8P3U - chains B and F of the 8 polymer chains in the assembly; structure by electron microscopy, 3.77 A resolution.

# Chain B
Molecule: Glutamate receptor 1 flip isoform
Organism: Rattus norvegicus
UniProt: P19490 (GRIA1_RAT), isoform P19490-2; the construct has insertions or renumbered stretches relative to UniProt, so the offset changes along the chain: -25 to -7 = UniProt 1-19; 2-889 = UniProt 20-907
Sequence (915 residues; row label = number of the first residue in the row; numbers below 1 keep their minus sign (Met-25 is residue -25)):
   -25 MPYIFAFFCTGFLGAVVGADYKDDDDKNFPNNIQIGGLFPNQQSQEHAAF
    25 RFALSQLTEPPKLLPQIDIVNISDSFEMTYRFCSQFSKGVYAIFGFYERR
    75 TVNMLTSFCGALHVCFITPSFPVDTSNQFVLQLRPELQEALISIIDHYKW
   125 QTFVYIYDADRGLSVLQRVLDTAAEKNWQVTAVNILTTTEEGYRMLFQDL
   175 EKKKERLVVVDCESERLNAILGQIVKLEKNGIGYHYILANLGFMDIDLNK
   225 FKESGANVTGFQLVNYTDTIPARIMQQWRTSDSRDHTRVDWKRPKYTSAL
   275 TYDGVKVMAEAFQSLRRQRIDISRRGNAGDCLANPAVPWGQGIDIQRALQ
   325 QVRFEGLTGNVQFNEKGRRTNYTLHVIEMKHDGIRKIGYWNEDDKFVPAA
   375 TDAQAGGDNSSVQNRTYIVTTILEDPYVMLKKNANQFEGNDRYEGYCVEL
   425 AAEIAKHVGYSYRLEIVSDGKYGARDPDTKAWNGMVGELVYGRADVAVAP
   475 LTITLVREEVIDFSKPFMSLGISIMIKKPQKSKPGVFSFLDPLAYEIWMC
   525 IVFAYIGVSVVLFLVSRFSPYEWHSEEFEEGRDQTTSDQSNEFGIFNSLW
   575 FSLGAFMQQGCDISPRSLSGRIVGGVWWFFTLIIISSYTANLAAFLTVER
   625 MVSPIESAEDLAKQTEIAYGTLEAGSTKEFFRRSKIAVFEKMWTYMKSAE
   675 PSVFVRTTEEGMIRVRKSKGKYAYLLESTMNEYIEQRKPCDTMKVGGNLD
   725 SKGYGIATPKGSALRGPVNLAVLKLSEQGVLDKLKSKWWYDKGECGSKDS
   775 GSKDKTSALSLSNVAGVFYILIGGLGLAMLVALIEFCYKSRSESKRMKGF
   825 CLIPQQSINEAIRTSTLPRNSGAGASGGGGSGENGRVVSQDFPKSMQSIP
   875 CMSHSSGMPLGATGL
Unresolved in the structure: -25 to 389, 504-506, 546-565, 624-628, 768-780, 816-889
Construct notes: insertion (-6 to 1)
Swiss-Prot annotation at these positions:
  - motif: Ala886 to Leu889 (PDZ-binding)
  - binding site (L-glutamate): Pro474, Thr476, Arg481, Ser650, Thr651, Glu701
  - modified residue (Phosphoserine): Ser627, Ser692, Ser831, Ser845
  - lipidation (S-palmitoyl cysteine): Cys585, Cys811
  - glycosylation (N-linked (GlcNAc...) asparagine): Asn45, Asn231, Asn239, Asn345, Asn383, Asn388

# Chain F
Molecule: Voltage-dependent calcium channel gamma-3 subunit
Organism: Rattus norvegicus
UniProt: Q8VHX0 (CCG3_RAT); residues 2-315 here = UniProt positions 2-315
Sequence (314 residues; numbered 2 to 315; the number before each row is that of its first residue):
     2 RMCDRGIQMLITTVGAFAAFSLMTIAVGTDYWLYSRGVCRTKSTSDNETS
    52 RKNEEVMTHSGLWRTCCLEGAFRGVCKKIDHFPEDADYEQDTAEYLLRAV
   102 RASSVFPILSVTLLFFGGLCVAASEFHRSRHSVILSAGIFFVSAGLSNII
   152 GIIVYISANAGDPGQRDSKKSYSYGWSFYFGAFSFIIAEIVGVVAVHIYI
   202 EKHQQLRARSHSELLKKSTFARLPPYRYRFRRRSSSRSTEPRSRDLSPIS
   252 KGFHTIPSTDISMFTLSRDPSKLTMGTLLNSDRDHAFLQFHNSTPKEFKE
   302 SLHNNPANRRTTPV
Unresolved in the structure: 2-4, 42-54, 85-91, 95, 163-171, 210-315
Swiss-Prot annotation at these positions:
  - modified residue: Ser248 (Phosphoserine)
Disulfides: Cys40-Cys68, Cys67-Cys77

# Interface between chain B and chain F
Contacting residue pairs - 12 pairs, chain B then chain F:
  Leu785(B) - Ile157(F)  hydrophobic
  Ser786(B) - Ser158(F)
  Ser786(B) - Ala161(F)
  Phe792(B) - Ile154(F)  hydrophobic
  Tyr793(B) - Leu98(F)
  Tyr793(B) - Ile151(F)  hydrophobic
  Tyr793(B) - Ile154(F)  hydrophobic
  Tyr793(B) - Val155(F)
  Ile796(B) - Ile151(F)  hydrophobic
  Met803(B) - Ile140(F)  hydrophobic
  Met803(B) - Ser144(F)
  Met803(B) - Leu147(F)  hydrophobic
Other interface residues (no listed pair), chain B (9 interface residues in all): Val510, Ala789, Leu799
Other interface residues (no listed pair), chain F (12 interface residues in all): Val143, Ile150

# Summary
Chain B and chain F form an interface of 9 and 12 residues respectively. From UniProt: 6 L-glutamate-binding
residues on chain B.
Here chain B is Glutamate receptor 1 flip isoform and chain F is Voltage-dependent calcium channel gamma-3
subunit, both from Rattus norvegicus. Entry 8P3U (Homomeric GluA1 in tandem with TARP gamma-3, desensitized
conformation 2) was determined by electron microscopy (same publication as 8C1P, 8C1Q, 8C1R, 8C1S, 8C2H, 8C2I
and 9 further entries).
